Entry 8JFC (X-ray diffraction, 2.30 A resolution); this record covers chains A and B.

# Chain A (and B)
Molecule: Bifunctional dihydrofolate reductase-thymidylate synthase
Source organism: Plasmodium falciparum
Notes: engineered mutation(s): N51I, C59R, S108N, I164L; chain B of this document is another copy of the same molecule, construct and numbering; everything in this record applies to it too
UniProtKB: D9N170 (D9N170_PLAFA); residues 1-608 here = UniProt positions 1-608
Amino-acid sequence (608 residues; row label = number of the first residue in the row):
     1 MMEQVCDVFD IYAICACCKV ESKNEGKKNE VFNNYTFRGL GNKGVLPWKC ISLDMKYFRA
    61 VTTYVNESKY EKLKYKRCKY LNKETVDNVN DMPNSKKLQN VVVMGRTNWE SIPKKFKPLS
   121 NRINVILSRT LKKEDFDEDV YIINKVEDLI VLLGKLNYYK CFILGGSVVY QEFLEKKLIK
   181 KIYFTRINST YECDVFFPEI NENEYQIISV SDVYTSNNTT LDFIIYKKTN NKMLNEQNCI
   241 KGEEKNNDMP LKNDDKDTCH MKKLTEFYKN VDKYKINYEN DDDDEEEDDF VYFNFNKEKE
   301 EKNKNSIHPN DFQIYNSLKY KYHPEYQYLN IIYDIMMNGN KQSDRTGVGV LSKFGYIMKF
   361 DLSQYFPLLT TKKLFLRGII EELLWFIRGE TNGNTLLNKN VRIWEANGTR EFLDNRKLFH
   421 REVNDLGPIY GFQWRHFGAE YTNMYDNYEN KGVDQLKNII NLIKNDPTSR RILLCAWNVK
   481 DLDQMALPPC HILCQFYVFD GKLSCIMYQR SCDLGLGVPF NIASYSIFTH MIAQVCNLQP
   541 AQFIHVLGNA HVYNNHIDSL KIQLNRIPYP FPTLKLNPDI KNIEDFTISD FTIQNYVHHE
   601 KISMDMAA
Not modelled in the structure: 1, 23-28, 85-95, 230-282, 297-303, 607-608 (chain B: 1-3, 23-28, 88-97, 231-282, 299-302, 607-608)
Ligand contacts:
  - NADPH (NDP; NADPH dihydro-nicotinamide-adenine-dinucleotide phosphate): Cys15, Ala16, Leu40, Gly41, Asn42, Gly44, Val45, Leu46, Trp48, Gly105, Arg106, Thr107, Asn108, Ser111, Leu127, Ser128, Arg129, Thr130, Leu131, Asn144, Lys145, Val146, Leu164, Gly165, Gly166, Ser167, Val168, Val169, Tyr170, Glu172, Val195
  - U8I (4-[3-[[2,4-bis(azanyl)-6-ethyl-pyrimidin-5-yl]methyl]phenyl]benzoic acid): Ile14, Cys15, Ala16, Leu46, Trp48, Asp54, Met55, Phe58, Ser111, Ile112, Pro113, Phe116, Leu119, Leu164, Tyr170, Thr185
  - 2'-deoxyuridine 5'-monophosphate (UMP): Arg345, Cys490, His491, Gln509, Arg510, Ser511, Cys512, Asp513, Gly517, Val518, Asn521, His551, Tyr553

# Chain A / chain B interface
Pairs across the interface - 172 pairs, chain A then chain B:
  Tyr12(A) - Glu285(B)  hydrogen bond
  Leu53(A) - Phe295(B)
  Leu53(A) - Asn296(B)
  Lys56(A) - Phe295(B)
  Lys56(A) - Asn296(B)  hydrogen bond
  Tyr57(A) - Tyr292(B)
  Tyr57(A) - Phe293(B)
  Tyr57(A) - Phe295(B)  hydrophobic
  Ala60(A) - Phe295(B)  hydrophobic
  Val61(A) - Tyr292(B)  hydrophobic
  Tyr64(A) - Asp288(B)
  Tyr64(A) - Val291(B)  hydrophobic
  Tyr64(A) - Tyr292(B)  hydrophobic
  Lys69(A) - Asp284(B)  hydrogen bond (side chain-backbone)
  Lys69(A) - Asp288(B)  salt bridge
  Lys72(A) - Asp284(B)  salt bridge
  Tyr159(A) - Asp288(B)  hydrogen bond
  Lys160(A) - Glu285(B)  salt bridge
  Lys160(A) - Asp288(B)  salt bridge
  Lys160(A) - Tyr292(B)
  Lys180(A) - Glu285(B)
  Lys181(A) - Glu285(B)  salt bridge
  Lys181(A) - Glu286(B)  salt bridge
  Lys181(A) - Asp289(B)  salt bridge
  Tyr183(A) - Asp289(B)  hydrogen bond
  Tyr183(A) - Tyr292(B)  hydrophobic
  Ile208(A) - Glu286(B)
  Ser209(A) - Phe293(B)
  Val210(A) - Phe293(B)
  Ser211(A) - Phe293(B)
  Tyr214(A) - Phe295(B)
  Phe223(A) - Phe293(B)
  Phe223(A) - Phe295(B)  hydrophobic
  Ile225(A) - Asp289(B)
  Ile225(A) - Phe293(B)  hydrophobic
  Lys227(A) - Glu286(B)  salt bridge
  Asp284(A) - Lys69(B)  hydrogen bond (backbone-side chain)
  Asp284(A) - Lys72(B)  salt bridge
  Glu285(A) - Asp10(B)
  Glu285(A) - Tyr12(B)  hydrogen bond
  Glu285(A) - Lys180(B)  salt bridge
  Glu285(A) - Lys181(B)  salt bridge
  Glu286(A) - Lys181(B)  salt bridge
  Glu286(A) - Ile208(B)
  Glu286(A) - Lys319(B)
  Glu286(A) - Tyr320(B)  hydrogen bond (backbone-side chain)
  Glu287(A) - Lys69(B)  salt bridge
  Asp288(A) - Tyr64(B)
  Asp288(A) - Lys69(B)  salt bridge
  Asp288(A) - Tyr159(B)  hydrogen bond
  Asp288(A) - Lys160(B)  salt bridge
  Asp289(A) - Lys181(B)  salt bridge
  Asp289(A) - Tyr183(B)  hydrogen bond
  Asp289(A) - Ile225(B)
  Asp289(A) - Tyr320(B)
  Phe290(A) - Tyr320(B)
  Phe290(A) - Tyr322(B)
  Tyr292(A) - Tyr57(B)
  Tyr292(A) - Val61(B)  hydrophobic
  Tyr292(A) - Tyr64(B)  hydrophobic
  Tyr292(A) - Lys160(B)
  Tyr292(A) - Tyr183(B)
  Phe293(A) - Tyr57(B)
  Phe293(A) - Ser209(B)
  Phe293(A) - Val210(B)
  Phe293(A) - Ser211(B)
  Phe293(A) - Phe223(B)
  Phe293(A) - Ile225(B)  hydrophobic
  Phe293(A) - Tyr322(B)  hydrophobic
  Phe295(A) - Leu53(B)
  Phe295(A) - Lys56(B)
  Phe295(A) - Tyr57(B)  hydrophobic
  Phe295(A) - Phe223(B)  hydrophobic
  Asn296(A) - Leu53(B)
  Asn296(A) - Lys56(B)  hydrogen bond
  Lys319(A) - Glu286(B)
  Tyr320(A) - Glu286(B)  hydrogen bond (side chain-backbone)
  Tyr320(A) - Phe290(B)
  Tyr322(A) - Phe290(B)
  Tyr322(A) - Phe293(B)  hydrophobic
  Asn340(A) - Tyr497(B)  hydrogen bond
  Asn340(A) - Phe499(B)
  Lys341(A) - Phe499(B)
  Gln342(A) - Tyr497(B)
  Gln342(A) - Val498(B)  hydrogen bond (side chain-backbone)
  Gln342(A) - Phe499(B)
  Ser343(A) - Thr468(B)
  Asp344(A) - Arg470(B)  salt bridge
  Arg345(A) - Arg471(B)
  Ser352(A) - Tyr497(B)  hydrogen bond
  Phe354(A) - Lys359(B)  hydrogen bond (backbone-side chain)
  Phe354(A) - Gln495(B)
  Phe354(A) - Phe496(B)
  Phe354(A) - Tyr497(B)  hydrophobic
  Phe354(A) - Ser504(B)
  Phe354(A) - Cys505(B)
  Phe354(A) - Ile506(B)  hydrophobic
  Phe354(A) - Ile544(B)
  Gly355(A) - Lys359(B)  hydrogen bond (backbone-side chain)
  Gly355(A) - Ile506(B)
  Tyr356(A) - Ile357(B)
  Ile357(A) - Ile357(B)  hydrophobic
  Lys359(A) - Phe354(B)  hydrogen bond (side chain-backbone)
  Lys359(A) - Gly355(B)  hydrogen bond (side chain-backbone)
  Arg416(A) - Arg471(B)
  Phe437(A) - Asn478(B)
  Phe437(A) - Val479(B)  hydrophobic
  Phe437(A) - Lys480(B)
  Gly438(A) - Lys480(B)  hydrogen bond (backbone-side chain)
  Val453(A) - Val479(B)  hydrophobic
  Gln455(A) - Val479(B)
  Thr468(A) - Ser343(B)
  Arg470(A) - Asp344(B)  salt bridge
  Arg470(A) - Arg510(B)  hydrogen bond (backbone-side chain)
  Arg470(A) - Ser511(B)  hydrogen bond
  Arg470(A) - Asn549(B)
  Arg470(A) - His551(B)
  Arg470(A) - Tyr553(B)  hydrogen bond
  Arg471(A) - Arg345(B)
  Arg471(A) - Arg416(B)
  Arg471(A) - Pro488(B)
  Arg471(A) - Arg510(B)
  Leu473(A) - Trp477(B)  hydrophobic
  Leu473(A) - Ile492(B)  hydrophobic
  Cys475(A) - Trp477(B)
  Cys475(A) - Val479(B)  hydrophobic
  Trp477(A) - Leu473(B)  hydrophobic
  Trp477(A) - Cys475(B)
  Asn478(A) - Phe437(B)
  Val479(A) - Phe437(B)  hydrophobic
  Val479(A) - Val453(B)  hydrophobic
  Val479(A) - Gln455(B)
  Val479(A) - Cys475(B)  hydrophobic
  Lys480(A) - Phe437(B)
  Lys480(A) - Gly438(B)  hydrogen bond (side chain-backbone)
  Pro488(A) - Arg471(B)
  Ile492(A) - Leu473(B)  hydrophobic
  Ile492(A) - Leu493(B)  hydrophobic
  Leu493(A) - Ile492(B)  hydrophobic
  Leu493(A) - Leu493(B)  hydrophobic
  Gln495(A) - Phe354(B)
  Gln495(A) - Tyr508(B)  hydrogen bond
  Gln495(A) - Arg510(B)  hydrogen bond (side chain-backbone)
  Phe496(A) - Phe354(B)
  Tyr497(A) - Asn340(B)  hydrogen bond
  Tyr497(A) - Gln342(B)
  Tyr497(A) - Ser352(B)  hydrogen bond
  Tyr497(A) - Phe354(B)  hydrophobic
  Tyr497(A) - Asn549(B)
  Val498(A) - Gln342(B)  hydrogen bond (backbone-side chain)
  Phe499(A) - Lys304(B)
  Phe499(A) - Asn340(B)
  Phe499(A) - Lys341(B)
  Phe499(A) - Gln342(B)
  Ser504(A) - Phe354(B)
  Ile506(A) - Phe354(B)  hydrophobic
  Ile506(A) - Tyr508(B)
  Ile506(A) - Gly548(B)
  Tyr508(A) - Gln495(B)  hydrogen bond
  Tyr508(A) - Ile506(B)
  Arg510(A) - Arg470(B)  hydrogen bond (side chain-backbone)
  Arg510(A) - Arg471(B)
  Arg510(A) - Leu473(B)
  Arg510(A) - Gln495(B)  hydrogen bond (backbone-side chain)
  Ser511(A) - Arg470(B)  hydrogen bond
  Ile544(A) - Phe354(B)
  Val546(A) - Val546(B)  hydrophobic
  Gly548(A) - Gln495(B)
  Asn549(A) - Arg470(B)
  Asn549(A) - Tyr497(B)
  His551(A) - Arg470(B)
  Tyr553(A) - Arg470(B)  hydrogen bond
Interface residues without a listed pair, chain A (88 interface residues in all): Phe162, Val291, Val350, Lys353, Leu487, Cys505, Leu547
Interface residues without a listed pair, chain B (89 interface residues in all): Ala60, Phe162, Tyr214, Glu287, Val350, Lys353, Tyr356, Leu487, Leu547

# Overview
The interface between chain A and chain B involves 88 residues on one side and 89 on the other; the contacts
include 34 hydrogen bonds and 18 salt bridges. Among the polar pairs are Lys69(A)-Asp288(B),
Lys72(A)-Asp284(B) and Lys160(A)-Glu285(B).
Both chains are Bifunctional dihydrofolate reductase-thymidylate synthase (Plasmodium falciparum). Entry 8JFC
(V1/S quadruple mutant Plasmodium falciparum dihydrofolate reductase-thymidylate synthase (PfDHFR-TS)
complexed with compound 6 (B21591), NADPH and ...) was determined by X-ray diffraction (same publication as
8JFB and 8JFD).
